PDB entry 7DTE | electron microscopy, 3.00 A resolution | chains A and B of the 6 polymer chains in the assembly

Chain A:
Molecule: RNA-directed RNA polymerase
Source organism: Severe acute respiratory syndrome coronavirus 2
Notes: EC 2.7.7.48
UniProtKB: P0DTD1 (R1AB_SARS2); residues 1-932 here correspond to UniProt positions 4393-5324 (UniProt number = residue number + 4392)
Chain sequence (944 residues; numbered -1 to 942; the number before each row is that of its first residue; numbers below 1 keep their minus sign (Met-1 is residue -1)):
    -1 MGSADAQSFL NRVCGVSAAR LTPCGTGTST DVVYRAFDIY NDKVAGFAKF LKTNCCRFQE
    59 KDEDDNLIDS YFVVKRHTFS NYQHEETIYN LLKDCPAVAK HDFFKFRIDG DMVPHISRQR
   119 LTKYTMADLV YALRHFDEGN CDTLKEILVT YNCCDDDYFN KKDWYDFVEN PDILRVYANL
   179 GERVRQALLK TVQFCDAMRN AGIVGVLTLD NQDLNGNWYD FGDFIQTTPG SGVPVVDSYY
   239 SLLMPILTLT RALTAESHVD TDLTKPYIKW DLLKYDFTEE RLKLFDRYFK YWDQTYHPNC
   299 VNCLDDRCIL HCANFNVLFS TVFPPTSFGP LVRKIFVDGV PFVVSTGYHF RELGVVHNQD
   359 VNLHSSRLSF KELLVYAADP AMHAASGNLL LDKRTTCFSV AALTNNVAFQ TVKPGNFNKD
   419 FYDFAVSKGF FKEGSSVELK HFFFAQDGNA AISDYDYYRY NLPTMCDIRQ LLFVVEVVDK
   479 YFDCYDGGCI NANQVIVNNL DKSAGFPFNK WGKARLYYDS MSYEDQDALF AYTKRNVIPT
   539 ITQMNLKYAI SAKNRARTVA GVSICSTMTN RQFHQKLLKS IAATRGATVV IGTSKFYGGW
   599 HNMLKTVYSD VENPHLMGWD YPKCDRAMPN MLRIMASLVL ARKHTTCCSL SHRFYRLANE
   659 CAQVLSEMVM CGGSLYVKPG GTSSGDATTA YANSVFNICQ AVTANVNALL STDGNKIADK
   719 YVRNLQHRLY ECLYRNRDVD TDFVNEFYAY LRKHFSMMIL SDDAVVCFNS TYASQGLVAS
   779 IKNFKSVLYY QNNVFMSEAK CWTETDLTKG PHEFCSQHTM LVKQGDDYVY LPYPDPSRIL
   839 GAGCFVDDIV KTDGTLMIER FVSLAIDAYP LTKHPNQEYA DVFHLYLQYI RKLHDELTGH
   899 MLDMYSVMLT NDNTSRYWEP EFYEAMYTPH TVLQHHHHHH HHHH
Disordered / not traced: -1 to 1, 930-942
Sequence notes: expression tag (-1 to 0, 933-942)
Swiss-Prot annotation at these positions:
  - region: Lys545 to Arg555 (Interaction with RMP Remdesivir), Thr582 to Pro620 (RdRp Palm N-ter)
  - active site: Ser759, Asp760, Asp761
  - binding site (Mn(2+)): Asn209, Asp218
  - binding site (Zn(2+)): His295, Cys301, Cys306, Cys310, Cys487, His642, Cys645, Cys646
  - site: Gln932 (Cleavage)
Ion coordination: Zn2+ site 1: His295, Cys301, Cys306, Cys310; Zn2+ site 2: Cys487, His642, Cys645, Cys646
Reported in the primary citation:
  - conformationally variable residues (loop rearrangement, order/disorder transition): Val844 to Met855, Thr896 to Ser913
  - binding site for the 34-nt RNA strand: Ser861
  - mutagenesis - S861A: unchanged catalytic activity on G/A/U
  - binding site for the 57-nt RNA strand: Lys500, Ser501 (proposed by the authors, not directly observed)

Chain B:
Molecule: Non-structural protein 8
Source organism: Severe acute respiratory syndrome coronavirus 2
UniProtKB: P0DTD1 (R1AB_SARS2); residues 1-198 here correspond to UniProt positions 3943-4140 (UniProt number = residue number + 3942)
Chain sequence (200 residues; row label = number of the first residue in the row; numbers below 1 keep their minus sign (Gly-1 is residue -1)):
    -1 GPAIASEFSS LPSYAAFATA QEAYEQAVAN GDSEVVLKKL KKSLNVAKSE FDRDAAMQRK
    59 LEKMADQAMT QMYKQARSED KRAKVTSAMQ TMLFTMLRKL DNDALNNIIN NARDGCVPLN
   119 IIPLTTAAKL MVVIPDYNTY KNTCDGTTFT YASALWEIQQ VVDADSKIVQ LSEISMDNSP
   179 NLAWPLIVTA LRANSAVKLQ
Disordered / not traced: -1 to 5, 193-198
Sequence notes: expression tag (-1 to 0)
Swiss-Prot annotation at these positions:
  - site: Gln198 (Cleavage)

How chain A and chain B interact:
Residue-residue contacts (104):
  Leu270(A) - Ile119(B)
  Leu270(A) - Thr123(B)
  Leu271(A) - Ile106(B)
  Leu271(A) - Asn109(B)
  Leu271(A) - Ala110(B)
  Leu271(A) - Pro116(B)
  Leu271(A) - Ile119(B)  hydrophobic
  Lys272(A) - Arg111(B)
  Tyr273(A) - Arg111(B)
  Tyr273(A) - Asp112(B)
  Tyr273(A) - Cys114(B)
  Tyr273(A) - Pro116(B)  hydrophobic
  Asp274(A) - Arg111(B)
  Pro323(A) - Asn118(B)
  Thr324(A) - Pro116(B)
  Thr324(A) - Asn118(B)
  Thr324(A) - Ile119(B)
  Phe326(A) - Asn118(B)  hydrogen bond (backbone-side chain)
  Pro328(A) - Pro116(B)
  Pro328(A) - Leu117(B)  hydrogen bond (backbone-backbone)
  Leu329(A) - Cys114(B)  hydrophobic
  Leu329(A) - Val115(B)
  Val330(A) - Gly113(B)
  Val330(A) - Cys114(B)
  Val330(A) - Val115(B)  hydrogen bond (backbone-backbone)
  Val330(A) - Leu117(B)  hydrophobic
  Val330(A) - Ile120(B)  hydrophobic
  Arg331(A) - Asp112(B)  salt bridge
  Arg331(A) - Gly113(B)
  Arg331(A) - Cys114(B)
  Lys332(A) - Asn104(B)
  Val338(A) - Leu95(B)  hydrophobic
  Pro339(A) - Leu95(B)
  Pro339(A) - Asp99(B)
  Phe340(A) - Leu91(B)  hydrophobic
  Phe340(A) - Leu95(B)  hydrophobic
  Val341(A) - Leu103(B)  hydrophobic
  Thr344(A) - Cys114(B)
  Phe368(A) - Arg80(B)
  Phe368(A) - Val83(B)  hydrophobic
  Phe368(A) - Thr84(B)
  Phe368(A) - Met87(B)  hydrophobic
  Leu371(A) - Thr84(B)
  Leu371(A) - Met87(B)  hydrophobic
  Leu371(A) - Leu91(B)  hydrophobic
  Leu372(A) - Met87(B)  hydrophobic
  Tyr374(A) - Leu91(B)
  Ala375(A) - Met90(B)  hydrophobic
  Pro378(A) - Leu117(B)
  Ala379(A) - Leu117(B)  hydrophobic
  Met380(A) - Leu91(B)
  Met380(A) - Met94(B)
  Met380(A) - Leu95(B)  hydrophobic
  Met380(A) - Leu98(B)  hydrophobic
  His381(A) - Met94(B)
  Ala382(A) - Leu117(B)  hydrophobic
  Ala382(A) - Pro121(B)
  Ala383(A) - Leu98(B)
  Ala383(A) - Ile120(B)  hydrophobic
  Ser384(A) - Met94(B)
  Ser384(A) - Lys97(B)
  Asn386(A) - Lys127(B)
  Asn386(A) - Met129(B)
  Leu387(A) - Pro121(B)
  Leu387(A) - Leu122(B)  hydrophobic
  Leu387(A) - Ala125(B)
  Leu387(A) - Lys127(B)  hydrogen bond (backbone-backbone)
  Leu387(A) - Leu128(B)  hydrophobic
  Leu387(A) - Met129(B)  hydrogen bond (backbone-backbone)
  Leu387(A) - Trp154(B)  hydrophobic
  Leu388(A) - Met129(B)
  Leu389(A) - Met129(B)  hydrogen bond (backbone-backbone)
  Leu389(A) - Val130(B)
  Leu389(A) - Val131(B)  hydrogen bond (backbone-backbone)
  Leu389(A) - Tyr149(B)  hydrophobic
  Lys391(A) - Val131(B)  hydrogen bond (backbone-backbone)
  Lys391(A) - Pro133(B)
  Lys391(A) - Thr137(B)
  Arg392(A) - Val131(B)
  Phe396(A) - Asn118(B)
  Val398(A) - Asn118(B)
  Val398(A) - Pro121(B)
  Ala400(A) - Met129(B)  hydrophobic
  Thr402(A) - Met129(B)
  Asn403(A) - Lys127(B)
  Asn403(A) - Met129(B)
  Val405(A) - Met129(B)  hydrophobic
  Val405(A) - Val131(B)  hydrophobic
  Val405(A) - Ile185(B)  hydrophobic
  Phe407(A) - Ala162(B)
  Phe407(A) - Pro183(B)  hydrophobic
  Asn447(A) - Pro183(B)
  Trp509(A) - Val83(B)  hydrophobic
  Trp509(A) - Ala86(B)
  Trp509(A) - Met87(B)  hydrophobic
  Trp509(A) - Met90(B)  hydrophobic
  Leu514(A) - Lys79(B)
  Leu514(A) - Val83(B)  hydrophobic
  Tyr515(A) - Val83(B)  hydrophobic
  Asp517(A) - Lys79(B)  salt bridge
  Ser518(A) - Arg80(B)  hydrogen bond (backbone-side chain)
  Asp523(A) - Arg80(B)  salt bridge
  Met666(A) - Leu117(B)  hydrophobic
  Met666(A) - Asn118(B)
Other interface residues (no listed pair), chain A (61 interface residues in all): Ser325, Gly385, Asp390, Ala399, Asn404, Pro505, Phe506, Lys508, Met519, Ser520
Other interface residues (no listed pair), chain B (50 interface residues in all): Ser76, Gln88, Phe92, Ile107, Ile132, Thr141

In short:
The interface between chain A and chain B involves 61 residues on one side and 50 on the other; the contacts
include 9 hydrogen bonds and 3 salt bridges. Polar contacts include Arg331(A)-Asp112(B), Asp517(A)-Lys79(B)
and Asp523(A)-Arg80(B). The paper reports a binding site for the 57-nt RNA strand at Lys500(A) and Ser501(A);
S861A of chain A leaves catalytic activity on G/A/U unchanged.
Chain A is RNA-directed RNA polymerase and chain B is Non-structural protein 8, both from Severe acute
respiratory syndrome coronavirus 2; the structure, SARS-CoV-2 RdRP catalytic complex with T33-1 RNA, was
determined by electron microscopy.
